8U3B - chains G and 2 of the 11 polymer chains in the assembly; structure by electron microscopy, 3.23 A resolution.

[Chain G]
Molecule: Nitrate/nitrite response regulator protein NarL
Organism: Escherichia coli
UniProtKB: P0AF28 (NARL_ECOLI); residues 151-216 here = UniProt positions 151-216
Sequence (74 residues; row label = number of the first residue in the row):
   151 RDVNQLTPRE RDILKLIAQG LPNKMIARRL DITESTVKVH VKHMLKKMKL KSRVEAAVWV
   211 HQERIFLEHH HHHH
Not modelled in the structure: 217-224
Sequence notes: expression tag (217-224)
Reported in the primary citation:
  - binding site for the 69-nt DNA strand: Lys188, Lys192
  - mutagenesis - R178A: unchanged expression

[Chain 2]
Molecule: 69-nt DNA strand
Sequence (69 nucleotides; row label = number of the first residue in the row):
     1 CCGCTGCCGC GAATTCCGTT TCAGGGTACG CCTGATAATT TGCATTTTAA ATACCATTTA
    61 TTGGTTACT

[Interface between chain G and chain 2]
Contacting residue pairs - 10 pairs, chain G then chain 2:
  Asn173(G) - DT61(2)  hydrogen bond to the phosphate
  Asn173(G) - DT62(2)  base contact
  Lys188(G) - DT62(2)  base contact
  Lys188(G) - DG64(2)  base contact
  Val191(G) - DT62(2)  base contact
  Lys192(G) - DG64(2)  sugar contact
  Lys192(G) - DT65(2)  base contact
  Leu195(G) - DT62(2)  phosphate contact
  Lys201(G) - DT62(2)  phosphate contact
  Arg203(G) - DT61(2)  salt bridge to the phosphate
Other interface residues (no listed pair), chain G (9 interface residues in all): Glu184, Val189

[In short]
9 residues of chain G face 4 of chain 2 across their interface, with 1 hydrogen bond and 1 salt bridge. Polar
contacts include Asn173(G)-DT61(2) and Arg203(G)-DT61(2). From the paper: a binding site for the 69-nt DNA
strand at Lys188(G) and Lys192(G); R178A of chain G leaves expression unchanged.
Chain G is Nitrate/nitrite response regulator protein NarL (Escherichia coli) and chain 2 is a 69-nt DNA
strand; the structure, Cryo-EM structure of E. coli NarL-transcription activation complex at 3.2A, was
determined by electron microscopy.
